Entry 4BOG (electron microscopy, 50.00 A resolution (very low resolution: no residue pairs are listed; an interface is given only as per-side residue counts)); this record covers chains 2 and 3 of the 30 polymer chains in the assembly.

== Chain 2 ==
Protein: Acetylcholine receptor subunit alpha
Source organism: Torpedo marmorata
UniProtKB: P02711 (ACHA_TORMA); residues -23 to 437 here correspond to UniProt positions 1-461 (UniProt number = residue number + 24)
Sequence (461 residues; each row starts with the number of its first residue; numbers below 1 keep their minus sign (Met-23 is residue -23)):
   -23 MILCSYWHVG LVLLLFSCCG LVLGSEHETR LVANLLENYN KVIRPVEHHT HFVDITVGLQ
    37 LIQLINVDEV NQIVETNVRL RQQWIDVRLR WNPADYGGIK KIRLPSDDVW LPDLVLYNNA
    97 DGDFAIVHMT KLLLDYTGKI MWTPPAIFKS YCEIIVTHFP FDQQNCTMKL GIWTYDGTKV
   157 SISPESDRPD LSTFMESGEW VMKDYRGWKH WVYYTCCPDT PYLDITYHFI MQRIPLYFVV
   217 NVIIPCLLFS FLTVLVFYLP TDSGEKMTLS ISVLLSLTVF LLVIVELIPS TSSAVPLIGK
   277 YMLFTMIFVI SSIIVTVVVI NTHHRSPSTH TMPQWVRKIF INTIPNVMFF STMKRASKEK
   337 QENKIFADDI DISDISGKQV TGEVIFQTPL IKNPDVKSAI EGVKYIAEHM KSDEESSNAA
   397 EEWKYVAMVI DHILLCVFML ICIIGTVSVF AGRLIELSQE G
Not modelled in the structure: -23 to 0, 307-373
Cystine bridges: Cys128-Cys142, Cys192-Cys193
Swiss-Prot annotation at these positions:
  - glycosylation: Asn141 (N-linked (GlcNAc...) asparagine)

== Chain 3 ==
Protein: Acetylcholine receptor gamma subunit
Source organism: Torpedo marmorata
UniProtKB: Q6S3H9 (Q6S3H9_TORMA); residues -16 to 488 here correspond to UniProt positions 1-505 (UniProt number = residue number + 17)
Sequence (505 residues; numbered -16 to 488; the number before each row is that of its first residue; numbers below 1 keep their minus sign (Met-16 is residue -16)):
   -16 MVLTLLLIIC LALEVRSNEE GRLIEKLLGD YDKRIKPAKT LDHVIDVTLK LTLTNLISLN
    44 EKEEALTTNV WIEIQWNDYR LSWNTSEYEG IDLVRIPSEL LWLPDVVLEN NVDGQFEVAY
   104 YANVLVYNDG SMYWLPPAIY RSTCPIAVTY FPFDWQNCSL VFRSQTYNAH EVNLQLSAEE
   164 GEVVEWIHID PEDFTENGEW TIRHRPAKKN YNWQLTKDDI DFQEIIFFLI IQRKPLFYII
   224 NIIAPCVLIS SLVVLVYFLP AQAGGQKCTL SISVLLAQTI FLFLIAQKVP ETSLNVPLIG
   284 KYLIFVMFVS LVIVTNCVIV LNVSLRTPNT HSLSEKIKHL FLEFLPKYLG MHLEPSEETP
   344 EKPQPRRRSS FGIMIKAEEY ILKKPRSELM FEEQKDRHGL KRVNKMTSDI DIGTTVDLYK
   404 DLANFAPEIK SCVEACNFIA KSTKEQNDSG SENENWVLIG KVIDKACFWI ALLLFSLGTL
   464 AIFLTGHLNQ VPEFPFPGDP RKYVP
Not modelled in the structure: -16 to 0, 165-171, 315-413, 478-488
Cystine bridges: Cys127-Cys141

== Chain 2 / chain 3 interface ==
At this resolution (50 A) residue pairs are not listed: 35 residues of chain 2 and 44 of chain 3 lie at the interface.

== In short ==
35 residues of chain 2 and 44 residues of chain 3 are in contact.
Chain 2 is Acetylcholine receptor subunit alpha and chain 3 is Acetylcholine receptor gamma subunit, both from
Torpedo marmorata; the structure, The structure and super-organization of acetylcholine receptor-rapsyn
complexes, was determined by electron microscopy (same publication as 4BOI, 4BON, 4BOO, 4BOR and 4BOT).
